Entry 6SGA (electron microscopy, 3.10 A resolution); this record covers chains FO and CA of the 72 polymer chains in the assembly.

== Chain FO ==
Name: mt-SAF22 (KRIPP17)
Source organism: Trypanosoma brucei brucei
UniProtKB: Q389F9 (Q389F9_TRYB2); numbering as in UniProt (aligned over 1-334)
Chain sequence (334 residues; each row starts with the number of its first residue):
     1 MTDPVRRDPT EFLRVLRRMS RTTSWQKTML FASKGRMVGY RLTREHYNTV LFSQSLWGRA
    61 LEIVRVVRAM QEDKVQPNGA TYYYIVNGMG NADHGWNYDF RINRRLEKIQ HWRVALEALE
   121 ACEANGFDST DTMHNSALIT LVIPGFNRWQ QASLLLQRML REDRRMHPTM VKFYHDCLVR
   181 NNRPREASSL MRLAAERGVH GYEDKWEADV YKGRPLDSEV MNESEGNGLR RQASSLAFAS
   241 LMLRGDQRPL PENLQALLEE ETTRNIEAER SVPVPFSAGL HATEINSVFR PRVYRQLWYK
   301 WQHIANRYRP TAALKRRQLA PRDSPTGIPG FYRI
Unresolved in the structure: 1-5, 227-231

== Chain CA ==
Molecule: 9S rRNA
Source organism: Trypanosoma brucei brucei
Sequence (474 nucleotides; row label = number of the first residue in the row; note: 146 numbers in that range are skipped by the numbering (no residue carries them; nothing is unmodelled there)):
     1 UAAAUUAUGG UCAAUUGUUA GUAUUCAUAU UAAUUUUUUU AAAUGUUUUA UCAUUUUAUA
    61 AAGGUUUAUU UUUGAAAGAU UUUUUGUAUA AAAUUUUAGG AAUAGUUAAU AAUAAUUUAU
   121 AAUUUUGAUU AGAUUGUUUU GUUAAUGCUA UUAGAUGGGU GUGGAAAAAU AAAAAAAAUA
   181 AUUAAUAUAU AUCAAUAAUA AAUUAAAUUA AUCUAUUAGU CAGAAAUGGA UGCCAGCCGU
   241 UGCGGUAAUU UCUAUGCUUU UAAAUAUUAU ACAAUUAUCA UAUUAAAUUG UUAAGUGCUG
   301 AUUUAACCAA UAAAAAUAUA AAUAAUUUUU AUUUGUUUUU AAACACCAUU AGGUAUAUGC
   361 AAAUAUAAAA UUAUAGUAAU UAU
   530 AGAAAUUAAA AAGGUAUUGU UGCCCACCAA UUUUUAUAAU AAAAAUAACG UGCAGUAAUU
   590 AAUAUAUUUA UAAAAAUAUA UUUUUUUUUU X
Unresolved in the structure: 543-553
Modified residues: UBD (uridine 3',5'-bis(dihydrogen phosphate)) at position 620
Ion coordination: Mg2+ site 1: A75, A76; Mg2+ site 2 near U117 (its only coordinating residue here)

== Chain FO / chain CA interface ==
Pairs across the interface - 52 pairs, chain FO then chain CA:
  Arg14(FO) - U563(CA)  phosphate contact
  Arg14(FO) - U564(CA)  salt bridge to the phosphate
  Arg17(FO) - A565(CA)  hydrogen bond to the sugar
  Arg17(FO) - U566(CA)  hydrogen bond to the sugar
  Arg18(FO) - U563(CA)  salt bridge to the phosphate
  Arg21(FO) - U564(CA)  salt bridge to the phosphate
  Arg21(FO) - A570(CA)  base contact
  Glu45(FO) - U566(CA)  base contact
  Asn48(FO) - U566(CA)  base contact
  Phe52(FO) - U569(CA)  base contact
  Gly79(FO) - A567(CA)  base contact
  Ala80(FO) - A567(CA)  phosphate contact
  Tyr83(FO) - A567(CA)  sugar contact
  Tyr83(FO) - A568(CA)  phosphate contact
  Tyr84(FO) - A567(CA)  sugar contact
  Tyr98(FO) - G158(CA)  stacking on the base
  Phe100(FO) - G105(CA)  base contact
  Arg104(FO) - G105(CA)  hydrogen bond to the base
  Thr130(FO) - A567(CA)  base contact
  Phe276(FO) - G161(CA)  stacking on the base
  Ile285(FO) - G158(CA)  base contact
  Asn286(FO) - G158(CA)  base contact
  Trp298(FO) - U569(CA)  sugar contact
  Tyr299(FO) - A568(CA)  hydrogen bond to the phosphate
  Tyr299(FO) - U569(CA)  hydrogen bond to the sugar
  Lys300(FO) - U569(CA)  phosphate contact
  Lys300(FO) - A570(CA)  salt bridge to the phosphate
  Trp301(FO) - A568(CA)  sugar contact
  Trp301(FO) - U569(CA)  hydrogen bond to the phosphate
  Lys315(FO) - G63(CA)  sugar contact
  Lys315(FO) - G64(CA)  phosphate contact
  Arg316(FO) - G64(CA)  hydrogen bond to the phosphate
  Arg316(FO) - U65(CA)  salt bridge to the phosphate
  Arg316(FO) - G132(CA)  salt bridge to the phosphate
  Arg316(FO) - A133(CA)  salt bridge to the phosphate
  Arg317(FO) - A133(CA)  salt bridge to the phosphate
  Arg317(FO) - U134(CA)  salt bridge to the phosphate
  Arg322(FO) - U134(CA)  phosphate contact
  Arg322(FO) - U151(CA)  salt bridge to the phosphate
  Asp323(FO) - A133(CA)  hydrogen bond to the sugar
  Asp323(FO) - U134(CA)  hydrogen bond to the phosphate
  Ser324(FO) - A133(CA)  sugar contact
  Pro325(FO) - G132(CA)  sugar contact
  Pro325(FO) - A133(CA)  sugar contact
  Thr326(FO) - G132(CA)  phosphate contact
  Thr326(FO) - A133(CA)  hydrogen bond to the phosphate
  Ile328(FO) - G132(CA)  phosphate contact
  Pro329(FO) - A131(CA)  phosphate contact
  Pro329(FO) - G132(CA)  phosphate contact
  Tyr332(FO) - G64(CA)  sugar contact
  Tyr332(FO) - U65(CA)  phosphate contact
  Arg333(FO) - A131(CA)  salt bridge to the phosphate
Also at the interface, not in a pair above, chain FO (42 interface residues in all): Leu13, Thr49, Trp96, Asn97, Asp99, Asp128, Met133, Pro321
Also at the interface, not in a pair above, chain CA (22 interface residues in all): U130, U135, G157

== Overview ==
42 residues of chain FO and 22 residues of chain CA are in contact; the contacts include 10 hydrogen bonds, 11
salt bridges and 2 aromatic stacking contacts. Among the polar pairs are Arg104(FO)-G105(CA),
Arg17(FO)-A565(CA) and Arg17(FO)-U566(CA).
Chain FO is mt-SAF22 (KRIPP17) and chain CA is 9S rRNA, both from Trypanosoma brucei brucei; the structure,
Body domain of the mt-SSU assemblosome from Trypanosoma brucei, was determined by electron microscopy together
with 6SGB and 6SG9 from the same study.
